PDB entry 8REW | electron microscopy, 2.98 A resolution | chains C and D of the 9 polymer chains in the assembly

[Chain C (and D)]
Molecule: Transforming growth factor beta-1
From: Homo sapiens
Notes: fragment: lap; chain D of this document is another copy of the same molecule, construct and numbering; everything in this record applies to it too
Reference sequence: P01137 (TGFB1_HUMAN); residue numbers follow UniProt; this construct covers 1-390
Amino-acid sequence (390 residues; row label = number of the first residue in the row):
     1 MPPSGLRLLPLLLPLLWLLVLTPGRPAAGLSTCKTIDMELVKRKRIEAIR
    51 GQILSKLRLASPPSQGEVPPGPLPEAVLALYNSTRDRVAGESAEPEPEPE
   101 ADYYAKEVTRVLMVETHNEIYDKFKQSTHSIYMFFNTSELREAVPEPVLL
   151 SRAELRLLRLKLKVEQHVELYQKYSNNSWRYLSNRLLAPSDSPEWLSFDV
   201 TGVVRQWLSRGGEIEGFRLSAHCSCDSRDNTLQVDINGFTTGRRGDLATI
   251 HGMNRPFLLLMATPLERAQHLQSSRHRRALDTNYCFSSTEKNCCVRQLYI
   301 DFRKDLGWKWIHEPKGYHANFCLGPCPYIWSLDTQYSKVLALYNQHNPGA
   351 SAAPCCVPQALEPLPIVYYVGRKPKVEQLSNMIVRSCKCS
Disordered / not traced: 1-32, 89-101, 239-253, 269-390 (chain D: 1-283)
Curated features (UniProtKB/Swiss-Prot):
  - region: Asp226 to Gly252 (Bowtie tail)
  - motif: Arg244 to Asp246 (Cell attachment site)
  - site: Arg278, Ala279 (Cleavage)
  - glycosylation (N-linked (GlcNAc...) asparagine): Asn82, Asn136, Asn176
  - natural variant: Pro10 (P10L: Associated with lower bone mineral density and higher frequency of vertebral fractures in Japanese post-menopausal women), Arg45 (R45C: In IBDIMDE), Tyr81 (Y81H: In CAEND), Arg110 (R110C: In IBDIMDE), Arg218 (R218C: In CAEND; R218H: In CAEND), His222 (H222D: In CAEND), Cys223 (C223G: In CAEND; C223R: In CAEND), Cys225 (C225R: In CAEND), Cys387 (C387R: In IBDIMDE)
  - mutagenesis: Cys33 (C33S: Abolishes interchain disulfide bond with LTBP1 and/or LRRC32, and subsequent regulation of activation of TGF-beta-1), Glu75 (E75A: Does not affect integrin-binding or activation of TGF-beta-1), Leu158 (L158A: Does not affect integrin-binding or activation of TGF-beta-1), Leu160 (L160A/R: Does not affect integrin-binding or activation of TGF-beta-1), Pro193 (P193A/R: Does not affect integrin-binding or activation of TGF-beta-1), Leu232 to Ile236 (Strongly inhibits integrin-binding and activation of TGF-beta-1), Val234 to Ile236 (Strongly inhibits integrin-binding and activation of TGF-beta-1), Asn237 (N237A: Does not affect integrin-binding or activation of TGF-beta-1), Asn254 (N254A: Does not affect integrin-binding or activation of TGF-beta-1), Phe257 to Leu260 (Strongly inhibits integrin-binding and activation of TGF-beta-1), Arg278 (R278A: Prevents cleavage and subsequent maturation of the protein. Generated in order to mimic the structure of the Transforming growth factor beta-1 proprotein)
Covalent attachments: N-acetylglucosamine (NAG) linked to Asn82, Asn176; glycan linked to Asn136

[Chain C / chain D interface]
Residue-residue contacts - 32 pairs, chain C then chain D:
  Val41(C) - Ala352(D)
  Lys44(C) - Tyr328(D)  hydrogen bond (backbone-side chain)
  Lys44(C) - Trp330(D)
  Lys44(C) - Ala352(D)
  Arg45(C) - Gly349(D)  hydrogen bond (side chain-backbone)
  Arg45(C) - Ala350(D)  hydrogen bond (side chain-backbone)
  Glu47(C) - Tyr328(D)
  Glu47(C) - Ser331(D)  hydrogen bond (backbone-side chain)
  Ala48(C) - Tyr328(D)  hydrogen bond (backbone-side chain)
  Ala48(C) - Asn347(D)
  Ala48(C) - Ala350(D)
  Ile49(C) - Ala350(D)
  Arg50(C) - Asp333(D)
  Gly51(C) - Ser331(D)  hydrogen bond (backbone-side chain)
  Gly51(C) - Tyr343(D)
  Gln52(C) - Pro348(D)  hydrogen bond (side chain-backbone)
  Gln52(C) - Gly349(D)
  Gln52(C) - Ala350(D)
  Leu54(C) - Leu332(D)
  Leu54(C) - Asp333(D)
  Ser55(C) - Leu340(D)
  Ser55(C) - Tyr343(D)
  Arg58(C) - Leu340(D)
  Ala60(C) - Asp333(D)
  Ala60(C) - Thr334(D)
  Ala60(C) - Gln335(D)  hydrogen bond (backbone-backbone)
  Ser61(C) - Asp333(D)
  Pro62(C) - Asp333(D)
  Tyr103(C) - Tyr343(D)
  Tyr103(C) - Asn344(D)
  Tyr103(C) - Pro348(D)  hydrophobic
  Tyr104(C) - Asn344(D)  hydrogen bond
Also at the interface, not in a pair above, chain C (19 interface residues in all): Lys56, Leu59
Also at the interface, not in a pair above, chain D (16 interface residues in all): Ser351

[Summary]
19 residues of chain C face 16 of chain D across their interface; the contacts include 9 hydrogen bonds. Among
the polar pairs are Lys44(C)-Tyr328(D), Arg45(C)-Gly349(D) and Arg45(C)-Ala350(D). Covalently linked
N-acetylglucosamine: at Asn82(C) and Asn176(C). Curated annotation (UniProt) lists 17 mutagenesis sites on
chain C.
Chain C and chain D are both Transforming growth factor beta-1 (Homo sapiens); the structure, CryoEM structure
of human GARP-lTGFbeta1 in complex with a Fab fragment derived from an activating antibody, was determined by
electron microscopy.
